4H63 - chains R and V of the 6 polymer chains in the assembly; structure by X-ray diffraction, 3.40 A resolution.

== Chain R ==
Protein: Mediator of RNA polymerase II transcription subunit 18
From: Schizosaccharomyces pombe
UniProtKB: O14198 (MED18_SCHPO); numbering as in UniProt (aligned over 1-207)
Amino-acid sequence (209 residues; row label = number of the first residue in the row; numbers below 1 keep their minus sign (Ala-1 is residue -1)):
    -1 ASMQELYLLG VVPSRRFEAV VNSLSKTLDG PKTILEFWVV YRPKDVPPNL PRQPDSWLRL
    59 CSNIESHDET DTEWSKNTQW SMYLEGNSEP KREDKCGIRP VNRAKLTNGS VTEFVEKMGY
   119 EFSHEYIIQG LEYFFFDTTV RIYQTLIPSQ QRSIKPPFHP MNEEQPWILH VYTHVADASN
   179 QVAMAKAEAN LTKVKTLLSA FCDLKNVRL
Unresolved in the structure: -1 to 0, 43-48
Differences from the reference sequence: expression tag (-1 to 0)

== Chain V ==
Protein: Mediator of RNA polymerase II transcription subunit 22
From: Schizosaccharomyces pombe
UniProtKB: O14010 (MED22_SCHPO); residue numbers follow UniProt; this construct covers 2-136
Amino-acid sequence (135 residues; row label = number of the first residue in the row):
     2 SSDSFQRQLV QRTNTLNSSI DNATLTILSR FQDILDIAIN EGKDKYTVAP EVYQIECHTV
    62 SMVRAVEQLL DVSRQIKSYW LTNSLSTSFP TVDYSEPDLE KVKRTLTKLQ NHLLEVSLIE
   122 PEASETTEAP TVSDT
Unresolved in the structure: 2-4, 122-136

== Chain R / chain V interface ==
Pairs across the interface (10; chain R residue first):
  Arg14(R) - Phe6(V)
  Asn20(R) - Leu86(V)  hydrogen bond (side chain-backbone)
  Asn20(R) - Ser87(V)  hydrogen bond (side chain-backbone)
  Lys24(R) - Leu86(V)
  Lys24(R) - Ser87(V)  hydrogen bond (side chain-backbone)
  Ser197(R) - Gln9(V)
  Ala198(R) - Phe6(V)
  Ala198(R) - Gln9(V)
  Phe199(R) - Phe6(V)  hydrophobic
  Asp201(R) - Phe6(V)
Also at the interface, not in a pair above, chain R (9 interface residues in all): Ser21, Cys200
Also at the interface, not in a pair above, chain V (6 interface residues in all): Ser85, Thr88

== In short ==
The interface between chain R and chain V involves 9 residues on one side and 6 on the other, with 3 hydrogen
bonds. Among the polar pairs are Asn20(R)-Leu86(V), Asn20(R)-Ser87(V) and Lys24(R)-Ser87(V).
Chain R is Mediator of RNA polymerase II transcription subunit 18 and chain V is Mediator of RNA polymerase II
transcription subunit 22, both from Schizosaccharomyces pombe; the structure, Structure of the
Schizosaccharomyces pombe Mediator head module, was determined by X-ray diffraction together with 4H61 and
4H62 from the same study.
